9BNE - chains A and C of the 6 polymer chains in the assembly; structure by electron microscopy, 3.43 A resolution.

Chain A (and C):
Name: Collagen alpha-1(XVIII) chain, Processed angiotensin-converting enzyme 2
Source organism: Homo sapiens
Notes: chain C of this document is another copy of the same molecule, construct and numbering; everything in this record applies to it too
UniProtKB: chimeric construct of P39060, Q9BYF1: residues 1-55 from P39060 (COIA1_HUMAN) positions 1442-1496 (UniProt number = residue number + 1441); residues 1019-1614 from Q9BYF1 positions 19-614 (UniProt number = residue number - 1000)
Amino-acid sequence (680 residues; each row starts with the number of its first residue; note: 960 numbers in that range are skipped by the numbering (no residue carries them; nothing is unmodelled there); numbers below 1 keep their minus sign (Met-25 is residue -25)):
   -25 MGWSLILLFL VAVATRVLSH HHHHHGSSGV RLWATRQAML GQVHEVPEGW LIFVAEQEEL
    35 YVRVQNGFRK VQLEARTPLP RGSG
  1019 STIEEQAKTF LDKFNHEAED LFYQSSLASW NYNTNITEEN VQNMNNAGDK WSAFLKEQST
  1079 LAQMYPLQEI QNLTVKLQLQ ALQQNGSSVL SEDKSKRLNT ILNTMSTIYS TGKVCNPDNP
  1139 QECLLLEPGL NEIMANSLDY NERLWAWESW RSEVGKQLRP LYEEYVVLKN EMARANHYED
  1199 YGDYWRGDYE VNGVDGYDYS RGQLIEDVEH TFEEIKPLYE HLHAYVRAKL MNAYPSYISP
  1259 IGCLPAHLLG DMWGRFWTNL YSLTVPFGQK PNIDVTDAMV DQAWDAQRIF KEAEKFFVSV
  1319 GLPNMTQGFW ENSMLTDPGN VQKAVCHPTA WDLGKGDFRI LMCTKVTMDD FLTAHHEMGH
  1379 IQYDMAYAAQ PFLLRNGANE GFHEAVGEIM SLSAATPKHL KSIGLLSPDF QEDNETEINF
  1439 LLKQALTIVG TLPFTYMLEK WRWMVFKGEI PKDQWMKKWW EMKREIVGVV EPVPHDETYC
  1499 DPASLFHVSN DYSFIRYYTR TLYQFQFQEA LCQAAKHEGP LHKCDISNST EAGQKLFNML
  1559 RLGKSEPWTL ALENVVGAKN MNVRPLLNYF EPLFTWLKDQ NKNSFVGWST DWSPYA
Disordered / not traced: -25 to 0, 52-58
Cystine bridges: Cys1133-Cys1141, Cys1344-Cys1361, Cys1530-Cys1542
Sequence notes: initiating methionine (-25); expression tag (-24 to 0); linker (56-58)
Curated features (UniProtKB/Swiss-Prot):
  - region (Interaction with SARS-CoV spike glycoprotein): Asp1030 to Tyr1041, Met1082 to Pro1084, Lys1353 to Arg1357
  - active site: Glu1375 (Proton acceptor), His1505 (Proton donor)
  - binding site (chloride): Arg1169, Trp1477, Lys1481
  - binding site (substrate): Arg1273, His1345, Pro1346, Tyr1515
  - binding site (Zn(2+)): His1374, His1378, Glu1402
  - glycosylation (N-linked (GlcNAc...) asparagine): Asn1053, Asn1090, Asn1103, Asn1322, Asn1432, Asn1546

Interface between chain A and chain C:
Contacting residue pairs - 8 pairs, chain A then chain C:
  Ser2(A) with Leu6(C)
  His18(A) with Glu1023(C), salt bridge
  Gly23(A) with Leu6(C)
  Val36(A) with Leu6(C), hydrophobic
  Asn40(A) with Lys1026(C)
  Arg43(A) with Phe27(C); Glu32(C); Leu47(C)
Interface residues without a listed pair, chain A (10 interface residues in all): Ser1, Glu19, Glu22, Gln39
Interface residues without a listed pair, chain C (11 interface residues in all): Ala29, Thr1020, Glu1022, Gln1089, Asn1090

Summary:
The interface between chain A and chain C involves 10 residues on one side and 11 on the other; the contacts
include 1 salt bridge. Its one salt-bridged contact is His18(A)-Glu1023(C).
Both chains are Collagen alpha-1(XVIII) chain, Processed angiotensin-converting enzyme 2 (Homo sapiens). Entry
9BNE (SARS-CoV-2 spike HexaPro protein in complex with T3A trimeric antagonist) was determined by electron
microscopy (same publication as 9BNB, 9BNC, 9BND, 9BNF and 9BNG).
